PDB entry 5AWF | X-ray diffraction, 2.96 A resolution | chains A and C of the 4 polymer chains in the assembly

== Chain A ==
Molecule: FeS cluster assembly protein SufB
Source organism: Escherichia coli (strain K12)
Reference sequence: P77522 (SUFB_ECOLI); residues 1-495 here = UniProt positions 1-495
Amino-acid sequence (495 residues; numbered 1 to 495; the number before each row is that of its first residue):
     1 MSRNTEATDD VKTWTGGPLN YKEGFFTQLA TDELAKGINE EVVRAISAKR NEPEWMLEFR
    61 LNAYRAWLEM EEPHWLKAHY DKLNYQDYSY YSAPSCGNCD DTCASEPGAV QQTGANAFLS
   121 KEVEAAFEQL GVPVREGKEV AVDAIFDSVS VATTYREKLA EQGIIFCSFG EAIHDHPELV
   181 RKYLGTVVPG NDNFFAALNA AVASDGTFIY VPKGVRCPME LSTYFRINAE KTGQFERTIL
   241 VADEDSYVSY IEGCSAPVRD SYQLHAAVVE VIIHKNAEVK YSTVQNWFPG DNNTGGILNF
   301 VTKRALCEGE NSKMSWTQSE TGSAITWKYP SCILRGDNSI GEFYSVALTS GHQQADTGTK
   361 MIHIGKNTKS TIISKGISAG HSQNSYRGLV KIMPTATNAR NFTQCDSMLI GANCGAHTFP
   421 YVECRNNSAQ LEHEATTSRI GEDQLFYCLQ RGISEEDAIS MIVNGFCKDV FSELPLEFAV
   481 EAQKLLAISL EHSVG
Disordered / not traced: 1-33, 80-156

== Chain C ==
Molecule: Probable ATP-dependent transporter SufC
Source organism: Escherichia coli (strain K12)
Reference sequence: P77499 (SUFC_ECOLI); residue numbers follow UniProt; this construct covers 1-248
Amino-acid sequence (248 residues; row label = number of the first residue in the row):
     1 MLSIKDLHVS VEDKAILRGL SLDVHPGEVH AIMGPNGSGK STLSATLAGR EDYEVTGGTV
    61 EFKGKDLLAL SPEDRAGEGI FMAFQYPVEI PGVSNQFFLQ TALNAVRSYR GQETLDRFDF
   121 QDLMEEKIAL LKMPEDLLTR SVNVGFSGGE KKRNDILQMA VLEPELCILD ESDSGLDIDA
   181 LKVVADGVNS LRDGKRSFII VTHYQRILDY IKPDYVHVLY QGRIVKSGDF TLVKQLEEQG
   241 YGWLTEQQ
Disordered / not traced: 244-248
UniProt features mapped onto this chain:
  - binding site (ATP): Gly-34 to Ser-41
Reported in the primary citation:
  - conformationally variable residues (side-chain flip): Lys-152, Glu-171, His-203
  - catalytic residues: Lys-40, Glu-171, His-203
  - mutagenesis - K40R, E171Q, H203A: abolished catalytic activity on ATP
  - mutagenesis - K40R, E171Q, H203A: unchanged stability
  - mutagenesis - K40R, E171Q, H203A: abolished growth

== How chain A and chain C interact ==
Contacting residue pairs - 42 pairs, chain A then chain C:
  Asp-443(A) / Val-88(C)
  Gln-444(A) / Val-88(C)
  Gln-444(A) / Glu-89(C)
  Phe-446(A) / Ala-48(C)
  Phe-446(A) / Gly-49(C)
  Phe-446(A) / Arg-50(C)
  Phe-446(A) / Pro-72(C)  hydrophobic
  Phe-446(A) / Phe-84(C)  hydrophobic
  Tyr-447(A) / Phe-84(C)  hydrophobic
  Tyr-447(A) / Val-88(C)  hydrophobic
  Tyr-447(A) / Phe-98(C)  hydrophobic
  Tyr-447(A) / Asn-143(C)
  Tyr-447(A) / Asp-155(C)  hydrogen bond
  Tyr-447(A) / Gln-158(C)  hydrogen bond
  Cys-448(A) / Ile-90(C)  hydrophobic
  Leu-449(A) / Glu-73(C)
  Gln-450(A) / Ala-76(C)
  Gln-450(A) / Ile-80(C)  hydrogen bond (side chain-backbone)
  Gln-450(A) / Phe-81(C)
  Gln-450(A) / Met-82(C)  hydrogen bond (side chain-backbone)
  Arg-451(A) / Phe-81(C)
  Arg-451(A) / Met-82(C)  hydrogen bond (side chain-backbone)
  Arg-451(A) / Phe-84(C)
  Arg-451(A) / Phe-98(C)
  Arg-451(A) / Ala-102(C)
  Arg-451(A) / Val-106(C)
  Arg-451(A) / Asp-155(C)  salt bridge
  Arg-451(A) / Gln-158(C)  hydrogen bond
  Arg-451(A) / Leu-162(C)
  Gly-452(A) / Glu-73(C)
  Gly-452(A) / Ala-76(C)
  Gly-452(A) / Ala-105(C)
  Gly-452(A) / Val-106(C)
  Ile-453(A) / Phe-98(C)  hydrophobic
  Ile-453(A) / Thr-101(C)
  Ile-453(A) / Ala-102(C)  hydrophobic
  Met-461(A) / Val-93(C)
  Met-461(A) / Phe-97(C)  hydrophobic
  Met-461(A) / Phe-98(C)  hydrophobic
  Gly-465(A) / Pro-91(C)
  Gly-465(A) / Gly-92(C)
  Lys-468(A) / Gly-92(C)
Other interface residues (no listed pair), chain A (17 interface residues in all): Ser-454, Glu-455, Ile-462, Phe-466
Other interface residues (no listed pair), chain C (28 interface residues in all): Ala-83, Pro-87

== Overview ==
The interface between chain A and chain C involves 17 residues on one side and 28 on the other, with 6
hydrogen bonds and 1 salt bridge. Polar pairs include Arg-451(A)/Asp-155(C), Tyr-447(A)/Asp-155(C) and
Tyr-447(A)/Gln-158(C). The paper reports catalytic residues Lys-40(C), Glu-171(C) and His-203(C); K40R, E171Q
and H203A of chain C abolish catalytic activity on ATP.
Chain A is FeS cluster assembly protein SufB and chain C is Probable ATP-dependent transporter SufC, both from
Escherichia coli (strain K12); the structure, Crystal structure of SufB-SufC-SufD complex from Escherichia
coli, was determined by X-ray diffraction together with 5AWG from the same study.
